PDB entry 3M0H | X-ray diffraction, 1.58 A resolution | chains A and C of the 4 polymer chains in the assembly

== Chain A (and C) ==
Protein: L-rhamnose isomerase
Source organism: Pseudomonas stutzeri
Notes: EC 5.3.1.14; chain C of this document is another copy of the same molecule, construct and numbering; everything in this record applies to it too
UniProt: Q75WH8 (Q75WH8_PSEST); residue numbers follow UniProt; this construct covers 1-430
Amino-acid sequence (438 residues; row label = number of the first residue in the row):
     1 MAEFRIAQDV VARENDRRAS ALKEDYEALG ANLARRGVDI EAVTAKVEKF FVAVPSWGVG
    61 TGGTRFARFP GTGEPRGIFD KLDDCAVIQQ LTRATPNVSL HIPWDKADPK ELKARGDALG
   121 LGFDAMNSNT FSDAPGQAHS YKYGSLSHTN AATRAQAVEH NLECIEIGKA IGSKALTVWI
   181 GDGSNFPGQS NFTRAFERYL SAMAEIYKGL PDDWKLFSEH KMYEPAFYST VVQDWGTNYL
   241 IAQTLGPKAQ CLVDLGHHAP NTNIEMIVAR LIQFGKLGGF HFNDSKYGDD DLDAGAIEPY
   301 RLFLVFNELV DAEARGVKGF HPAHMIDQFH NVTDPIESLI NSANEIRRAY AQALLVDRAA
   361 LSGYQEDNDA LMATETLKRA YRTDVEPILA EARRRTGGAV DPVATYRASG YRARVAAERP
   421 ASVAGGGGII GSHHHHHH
Disordered / not traced: 1-3, 425-438 (chain C: 1-3, 430-438)
Sequence notes: engineered mutation Asn150 (Asp in Q75WH8), Phe329 (Ser in Q75WH8); expression tag (431-438)
Bound ions: Mn2+ site 1: Glu219, Asp254, His281, Asp327 (together with L-rhamnose); Mn2+ site 2: His257, Asp289 (together with L-rhamnose)
Small-molecule neighbours: L-rhamnose (RNS): Trp57, His101, Trp104, Phe131, Trp179, Glu219, Lys221, Asp254, His257, His281, Asp289, Asp327, Phe329

== How chain A and chain C interact ==
Pairs across the interface (105; chain A residue first):
  Tyr143(A) with Asn368(C)
  His148(A) with Asn368(C)
  Thr149(A) with Gln365(C); Glu366(C), hydrogen bond (side chain-backbone); Asn368(C), hydrogen bond
  Phe186(A) with Ala370(C), hydrophobic; Thr374(C)
  Pro187(A) with Leu304(C), hydrophobic; Thr374(C), hydrogen bond (backbone-side chain); Leu377(C)
  Gly188(A) with Leu361(C); Gln365(C), hydrogen bond (backbone-side chain); Ala373(C); Leu377(C)
  Gln189(A) with Gln365(C); Ala370(C); Ala373(C)
  Ser190(A) with Gln365(C)
  Asn191(A) with Arg315(C); Gln365(C)
  Phe192(A) with Glu265(C); Met266(C), hydrophobic; Ala269(C), hydrophobic; Arg270(C), hydrogen bond (backbone-side chain); Glu308(C)
  Thr193(A) with Ala269(C); Gln273(C)
  Arg194(A) with Arg315(C)
  Phe196(A) with Arg270(C); Gln273(C); Phe274(C), hydrophobic
  Glu197(A) with Gln273(C)
  Met222(A) with Pro260(C); Asn261(C); Thr262(C)
  Tyr228(A) with Asn263(C), hydrogen bond (backbone-side chain); Glu265(C), hydrogen bond; Leu304(C)
  Ser229(A) with Asn263(C); Met266(C)
  Thr230(A) with Met266(C)
  Val231(A) with Arg270(C), hydrogen bond (backbone-side chain)
  Gln233(A) with Met266(C), hydrogen bond
  Asp234(A) with Trp235(C), hydrogen bond
  Trp235(A) with Asp234(C), hydrogen bond; Gly236(C); Thr237(C); Leu240(C), hydrophobic
  Gly236(A) with Trp235(C)
  Thr237(A) with Trp235(C); Arg270(C), hydrogen bond
  Tyr239(A) with Leu240(C), hydrophobic
  Leu240(A) with Trp235(C), hydrophobic; Tyr239(C), hydrophobic; Phe274(C), hydrophobic
  Ala259(A) with Ala259(C), hydrophobic; Pro260(C)
  Pro260(A) with Met222(C); Ala259(C); Pro260(C)
  Asn261(A) with Met222(C)
  Thr262(A) with Met222(C)
  Asn263(A) with Tyr228(C), hydrogen bond (side chain-backbone); Ser229(C)
  Glu265(A) with Phe192(C); Tyr228(C), hydrogen bond
  Met266(A) with Phe192(C), hydrophobic; Ser229(C); Thr230(C); Gln233(C), hydrogen bond
  Ala269(A) with Phe192(C), hydrophobic; Thr193(C)
  Arg270(A) with Phe192(C), hydrogen bond (side chain-backbone); Phe196(C); Val231(C), hydrogen bond (side chain-backbone); Thr237(C), hydrogen bond
  Gln273(A) with Thr193(C); Phe196(C); Glu197(C)
  Phe274(A) with Phe196(C), hydrophobic; Leu240(C), hydrophobic
  Leu304(A) with Pro187(C), hydrophobic; Tyr228(C)
  Glu308(A) with Phe192(C)
  Asp311(A) with Asn191(C), hydrogen bond
  Arg315(A) with Thr193(C); Arg194(C)
  Leu361(A) with Gly188(C)
  Gln365(A) with Thr149(C); Gly188(C), hydrogen bond (side chain-backbone); Gln189(C); Ser190(C); Asn191(C)
  Glu366(A) with Thr149(C), hydrogen bond (backbone-side chain)
  Asn368(A) with Tyr143(C); His148(C); Thr149(C), hydrogen bond
  Ala370(A) with Phe186(C), hydrophobic; Gln189(C)
  Ala373(A) with Gly188(C); Gln189(C)
  Thr374(A) with Phe186(C); Pro187(C), hydrogen bond (side chain-backbone)
  Leu377(A) with Pro187(C); Gly188(C)
Other interface residues (no listed pair), chain A (53 interface residues in all): Arg198, Leu200, Thr244, Tyr300
Other interface residues (no listed pair), chain C (52 interface residues in all): Leu200, Thr244, Tyr300, Asp311

== Overview ==
53 residues of chain A and 52 residues of chain C are in contact, with 23 hydrogen bonds. Polar pairs include
Thr149(A)-Glu366(C), Thr149(A)-Asn368(C) and Pro187(A)-Thr374(C). Bound to chain A: L-rhamnose. The Mn2+ site
1 is built by Glu219(A), Asp254(A), His281(A) and Asp327(A).
Chain A and chain C are both L-rhamnose isomerase (Pseudomonas stutzeri); the structure, Crystal structure of
Pseudomonas stutzeri L-rhamnose isomerase mutant S329F in complex with L-rhamnose, was determined by X-ray
diffraction (same publication as 3M0L, 3M0M, 3M0V, 3M0X and 3M0Y).
